Entry 6GOS (X-ray diffraction, 2.10 A resolution); this record covers chains C and D of the 5 polymer chains in the assembly.

# Chain C
Name: Microcin B17-processing protein McbC
Organism: Escherichia coli str. K-12 substr. MG1655
UniProt: P23185 (MCBC_ECOLX); residue numbers follow UniProt; this construct covers 1-272
Amino-acid sequence (272 residues; numbered 1 to 272; the number before each row is that of its first residue):
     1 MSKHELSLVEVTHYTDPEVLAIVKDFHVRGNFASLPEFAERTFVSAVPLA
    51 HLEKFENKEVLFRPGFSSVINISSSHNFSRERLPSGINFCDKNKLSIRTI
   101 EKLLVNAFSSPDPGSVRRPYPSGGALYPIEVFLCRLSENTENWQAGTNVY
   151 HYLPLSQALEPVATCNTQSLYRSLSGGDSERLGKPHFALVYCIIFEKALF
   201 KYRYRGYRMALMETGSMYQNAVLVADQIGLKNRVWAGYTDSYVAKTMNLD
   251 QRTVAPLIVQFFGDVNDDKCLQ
Not modelled in the structure: 1, 267-272
Ligand contacts: FMN (flavin mononucleotide): Arg82, Pro84, Ser85, Arg117, Pro121, Ser122, Gly123, Gly124, Ala125, Tyr127, Arg181, Met209, Met212, Tyr218, Arg233, Val234, Trp235, Ala236, Gly237, Ile258
From the paper describing this entry:
  - binding site for flavin mononucleotide: Arg82, Arg117, Arg181, Arg233
  - catalytic residues: Lys201 (proposed by the authors, not directly observed)
  - catalytic residues: Tyr202
  - binding site for Bacteriocin microcin B17: Tyr202
  - mutagenesis - Y202A: decreased catalytic activity
  - mutagenesis - F43A: unchanged catalytic activity

# Chain D
Name: Microcin B17-processing protein McbD
Organism: Escherichia coli str. K-12 substr. MG1655
UniProt: P23186 (MCBD_ECOLX); residues 1-396 here = UniProt positions 1-396
Amino-acid sequence (396 residues; each row starts with the number of its first residue):
     1 MINVYSNLMSAWPATMAMSPKLNRNMPTFSQIWDYERITPASAAGETLKS
    51 IQGAIGEYFERRHFFNEIVTGGQKTLYEMMPPSAAKAFTEAFFQISSLTR
   101 DEIITHKFKTVRAFNLFSLEQQEIPAVIIALDNITAADDLKFYPDRDTCG
   151 CSFHGSLNDAIEGSLCEFMERQSLLLYWLQGKANTEISSEIVTGINHIDE
   201 ILLALRSEGDIRIFDITLPGAPGHAVLTLYGTKNKISRIKYSTGLSYANS
   251 LKKALCKSVVELWQSYICLHNFLIGGYTDDDIIDSYQRHFMSCNKYESFT
   301 DLCENTVLLSDDVKLTLEENITSDTNLLNYLQQISDNIFVYYARERVSNS
   351 LVWYTKIVSPDFFLHMNNSGAININNKIYHTGDGIKVRESKMVPFP
Sequence notes: conflict Arg171 (Thr in P23186)
From the paper describing this entry:
  - conformationally variable residues (order/disorder transition): Asp34 to Pro40
  - mutagenesis - T148A, E167A, Q264A, P394G/P396G, P396*: decreased catalytic activity
  - catalytic residues: Pro396
  - catalytic residues: Thr148, Glu167, Gln264 (proposed by the authors, not directly observed)

# Interface between chain C and chain D
Pairs across the interface - 46 pairs, chain C then chain D:
  Ser2(C) with Arg238(D), hydrogen bond (backbone-side chain)
  Lys3(C) with Arg238(D)
  Glu5(C) with Arg238(D), salt bridge; His270(D), salt bridge; Ile274(D)
  Ser7(C) with Asn271(D), hydrogen bond
  Leu8(C) with Ser19(D); Pro20(D)
  Val9(C) with Ser19(D); Gln31(D)
  Glu10(C) with Tyr277(D), hydrogen bond
  Thr12(C) with Met1(D), hydrogen bond (side chain-backbone); Asn3(D), hydrogen bond (backbone-side chain); Tyr5(D); Ala17(D); Met18(D); Pro20(D)
  His13(C) with Tyr5(D), hydrogen bond (backbone-side chain); Thr15(D)
  Tyr14(C) with Tyr5(D)
  Thr15(C) with Asn3(D); Tyr5(D), hydrogen bond (backbone-side chain)
  Pro17(C) with Ile2(D); Asn3(D)
  Leu20(C) with Met1(D), hydrophobic
  Lys24(C) with Met1(D)
  Ile194(C) with Leu22(D), hydrophobic
  Glu196(C) with Met1(D), hydrogen bond (side chain-backbone); Pro20(D)
  Lys245(C) with Arg24(D)
  Asn248(C) with Leu22(D); Asn23(D); Arg24(D), hydrogen bond (backbone-backbone); Asn25(D), hydrogen bond
  Leu249(C) with Leu22(D); Arg24(D)
  Asp250(C) with Lys21(D), salt bridge; Leu22(D), hydrogen bond (backbone-backbone); Arg24(D)
  Arg252(C) with Met1(D); Lys21(D); Thr47(D), hydrogen bond
  Thr253(C) with Met1(D); Pro20(D); Lys21(D), hydrogen bond (side chain-backbone)
  Val254(C) with Leu22(D), hydrophobic
Also at the interface, not in a pair above, chain C (25 interface residues in all): Phe132, His151
Also at the interface, not in a pair above, chain D (25 interface residues in all): Thr28, Phe29, Trp33, Gly275

# Summary
The chain C/chain D interface involves 25 residues from each chain; the contacts include 13 hydrogen bonds and
3 salt bridges. Among the polar pairs are Glu5(C)-Arg238(D), Glu5(C)-His270(D) and Asp250(C)-Lys21(D). From
the paper: catalytic residues Lys201(C), Tyr202(C) and Pro396(D) among others; T148A, E167A and Q264A of chain
D, among others, reduce catalytic activity; 7 substitutions were tested in all.
Here chain C is Microcin B17-processing protein McbC and chain D is Microcin B17-processing protein McbD, both
from Escherichia coli str. K-12 substr. MG1655. Entry 6GOS (E. coli Microcin synthetase McbBCD complex with
pro-MccB17 bound) was determined by X-ray diffraction, deposited together with 6GRG, 6GRH and 6GRI.
